PDB entry 6SYF | X-ray diffraction, 1.90 A resolution | chains A and F of the 3 polymer chains in the assembly

# Chain A
Molecule: SUMO-conjugating enzyme UBC9
Organism: Homo sapiens
Notes: EC 2.3.2.-
UniProt: P63279 (UBC9_HUMAN); numbering as in UniProt (aligned over 2-158)
Amino-acid sequence (158 residues; each row starts with the number of its first residue):
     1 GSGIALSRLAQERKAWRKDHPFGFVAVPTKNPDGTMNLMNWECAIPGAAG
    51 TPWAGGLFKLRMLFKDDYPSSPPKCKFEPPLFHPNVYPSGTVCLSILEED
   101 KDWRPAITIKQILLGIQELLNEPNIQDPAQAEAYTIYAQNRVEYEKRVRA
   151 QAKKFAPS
Disordered / not traced: 1-4, 158
Sequence notes: expression tag (1); engineered mutation Ala-48 (Lys in P63279), Ala-49 (Lys in P63279), Ala-54 (Glu in P63279), Ala-138 (Cys in P63279)
Curated features (UniProtKB/Swiss-Prot):
  - region: Arg-13 to Lys-18 (Interaction with SUMO1)
  - active site: Cys-93 (Glycyl thioester intermediate)
  - site: Ile-4 (Interaction with RANBP2), Val-25 (Interaction with RANBP2), Leu-57 (Interaction with RANBP2), Asp-100, Lys-101 (Substrate binding)
  - modified residue: Ser-2 (N-acetylserine), Lys-65 (N6-acetyllysine), Ser-71 (Phosphoserine)
  - cross-link (Glycyl lysine isopeptide (Lys-Gly)): Lys-18 (interchain with G-Cter in SUMO2), Lys-101 (interchain with G-Cter in SUMO2)
  - mutagenesis: Arg-13 to Lys-14 (Impairs binding to SUMO1 and catalytic activity), Arg-17 to Lys-18 (Impairs binding to SUMO1 and catalytic activity), Phe-22 (F22A: Impairs binding to RANBP2), Val-25 (V25A: Impairs binding to RANBP2), Val-27 (V27A: Impairs binding to RANBP2), Glu-42 (E42A: Slightly impairs binding to RANBP2), Leu-57 (L57A: Impairs binding to RANBP2), Lys-59 (K59A: Impairs binding to RANBP2), Arg-61 (R61A: Slightly impairs binding to RANBP2), Asn-85 (N85Q: Impairs catalytic activity), Tyr-87 (Y87A: Impairs catalytic activity), Cys-93 (C93S: Loss of enhancement of sumoylation by RWDD3. No effect on RWDD3 protein levels), 2 further mutagenesis entries in UniProt

# Chain F
Molecule: Ace-ile-lys-gln-glu
Amino-acid sequence (5 residues; each row starts with the number of its first residue):
     1 XIKQE
Modified residues: ACE (acetyl group) at position 1

# How chain A and chain F interact
Contacting residue pairs - 13 pairs, chain A then chain F:
  Tyr-87(A) with Lys-3(F); Gln-4(F); Glu-5(F)
  Ser-89(A) with Glu-5(F), hydrogen bond
  Thr-91(A) with Glu-5(F), hydrogen bond
  Cys-93(A) with Lys-3(F), hydrogen bond
  Asp-127(A) with Lys-3(F), salt bridge
  Pro-128(A) with Ile-2(F); Lys-3(F)
  Ala-129(A) with Ile-2(F); Lys-3(F)
  Gln-130(A) with Ile-2(F)
  Ala-131(A) with Ile-2(F), hydrophobic
Interface residues without a listed pair, chain A (10 interface residues in all): Lys-74

# Summary
10 residues of chain A and 4 residues of chain F are in contact; the contacts include 3 hydrogen bonds and 1
salt bridge. Polar pairs include Asp-127(A)/Lys-3(F), Ser-89(A)/Glu-5(F) and Thr-91(A)/Glu-5(F). From UniProt:
active-site residue Cys-93(A) and 17 mutagenesis sites on chain A.
Here chain A is SUMO-conjugating enzyme UBC9 (Homo sapiens) and chain F is Ace-ile-lys-gln-glu. Entry 6SYF
(Human Ubc9 with covalent isopeptide ligand) was determined by X-ray diffraction.
